Entry 5JTM (solution NMR); this record covers chains A and E of the 8 polymer chains in the assembly.

== Chain A ==
Protein: Protein-export protein SecB
Source organism: Escherichia coli (strain 55989 / EAEC)
UniProtKB: B7L735 (SECB_ECO55); residue numbers follow UniProt; this construct covers 1-155
Amino-acid sequence (155 residues; numbered 1 to 155; the number before each row is that of its first residue):
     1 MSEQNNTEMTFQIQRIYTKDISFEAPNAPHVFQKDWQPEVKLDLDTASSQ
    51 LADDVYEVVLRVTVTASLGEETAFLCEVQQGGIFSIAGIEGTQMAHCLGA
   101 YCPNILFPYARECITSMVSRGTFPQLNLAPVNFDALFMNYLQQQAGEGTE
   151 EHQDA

== Chain E ==
Protein: Alkaline phosphatase
Source organism: Escherichia coli (strain K12)
Notes: EC 3.1.3.1
UniProtKB: P00634 (PPB_ECOLI); residues 1-25 here = UniProt positions 1-25
Amino-acid sequence (25 residues; each row starts with the number of its first residue):
     1 MKQSTIALALLPLLFTPVTKARTPE

== How chain A and chain E interact ==
Pairs across the interface (45):
  V40(A) with I6(E)
  L42(A) with I6(E); A7(E); L8(E)
  L44(A) with L8(E); L11(E)
  T46(A) with F15(E)
  S48(A) with P17(E)
  Y56(A) with V18(E); T19(E)
  V58(A) with F15(E); P17(E)
  I86(A) with V18(E)
  E90(A) with K20(E)
  G91(A) with K20(E); A21(E); R22(E)
  T92(A) with R22(E); T23(E); P24(E)
  M94(A) with V18(E); T19(E); K20(E); A21(E)
  A95(A) with L14(E); T16(E); T23(E)
  L98(A) with F15(E); T16(E); P17(E); V18(E); A21(E)
  G99(A) with L14(E); F15(E)
  P103(A) with F15(E)
  F107(A) with L8(E)
  L128(A) with A7(E); L8(E)
  A129(A) with I6(E); A7(E)
  V131(A) with L8(E)
  F133(A) with A9(E); L10(E)
  L136(A) with L10(E)
  F137(A) with L14(E)
Also at the interface, not in a pair above, chain A (25 interface residues in all): L60, N127
Also at the interface, not in a pair above, chain E (18 interface residues in all): T5

== In short ==
25 residues of chain A face 18 of chain E across their interface.
Here chain A is Protein-export protein SecB (Escherichia coli (strain 55989 / EAEC)) and chain E is Alkaline
phosphatase (Escherichia coli (strain K12)). Entry 5JTM (The structure of chaperone SecB in complex with
unstructured PhoA binding site a) was determined by solution NMR, deposited together with 5JTL, 5JTN, 5JTO,
5JTP, 5JTQ and 5JTR.
